6UMK - chain A; structure by X-ray diffraction, 1.35 A resolution.

Chain A:
Name: Cell division protein FtsZ
From: Escherichia coli
UniProtKB: A0A3T9KGL2 (A0A3T9KGL2_ECOLX); residues 10-316 here = UniProt positions 10-316
Chain sequence (308 residues; row label = number of the first residue in the row):
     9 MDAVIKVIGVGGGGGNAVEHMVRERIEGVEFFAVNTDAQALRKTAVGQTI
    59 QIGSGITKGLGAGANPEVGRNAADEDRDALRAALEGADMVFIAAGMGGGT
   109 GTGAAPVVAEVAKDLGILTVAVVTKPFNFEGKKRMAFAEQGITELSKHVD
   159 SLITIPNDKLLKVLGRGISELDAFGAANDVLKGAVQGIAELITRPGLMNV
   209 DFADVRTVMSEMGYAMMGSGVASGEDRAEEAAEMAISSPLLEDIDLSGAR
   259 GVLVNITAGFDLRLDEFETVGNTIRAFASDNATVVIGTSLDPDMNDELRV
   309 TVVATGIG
Unresolved in the structure: 9, 66, 170-172
Differences from the reference sequence: initiating methionine (9); engineered mutation Glu178 (Leu in A0A3T9KGL2)
Residues lining bound ligands: GDP (guanosine-5'-diphosphate): Val18, Gly19, Gly20, Gly21, Gly22, Asn24, Ala25, Gly103, Met104, Gly105, Gly106, Gly107, Thr108, Gly109, Thr110, Pro134, Glu138, Arg142, Asn165, Phe182, Ala185, Asn186
From the paper describing this entry:
  - contacts within the chain: Ala11-Leu68 (hydrophobic contact), Leu68-Phe210 (hydrophobic contact), Leu68-Asp96 (hydrophobic contact), Phe137-Leu272, Phe137-Met206, Phe137-Phe275, Lys141-Asp209 (salt bridge), Arg174-Glu233, Arg174-Arg271, Leu68-Ile200 (hydrophobic contact)

Summary:
Chain A binds GDP. The paper reports contacts within the chain involving Ala11, Leu68 and Phe210 among others.
Chain A is Cell division protein FtsZ (Escherichia coli); the structure, Structure of E. coli FtsZ(L178E)-GDP
complex, was determined by X-ray diffraction together with 6UNX from the same study.
